PDB entry 9ENG | X-ray diffraction, 2.20 A resolution | chain A

[Chain A]
Protein: UDP-2,3-diacylglucosamine hydrolase
Source organism: Klebsiella pneumoniae
UniProt: A6T5R0 (LPXH_KLEP7); residue numbers follow UniProt; this construct covers 1-240
Sequence (246 residues; row label = number of the first residue in the row):
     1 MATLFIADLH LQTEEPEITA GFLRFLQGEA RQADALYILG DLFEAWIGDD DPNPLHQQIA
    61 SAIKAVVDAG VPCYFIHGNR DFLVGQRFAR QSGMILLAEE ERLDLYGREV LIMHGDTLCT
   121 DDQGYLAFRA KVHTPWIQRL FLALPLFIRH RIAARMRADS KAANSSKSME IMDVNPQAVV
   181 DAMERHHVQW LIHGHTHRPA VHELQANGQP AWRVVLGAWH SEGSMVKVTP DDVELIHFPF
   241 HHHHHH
Not modelled in the structure: 1, 158-169, 241-246
Construct notes: conflict Glu17 (Ala in A6T5R0); expression tag (241-246)
Curated features (UniProtKB/Swiss-Prot):
  - binding site (Mn(2+)): Asp8, His10, Asp41, Asn79, His114, His195, His197
  - binding site (substrate): Asn79, Arg80, Asp122, Ser160, Asn164, Lys167, His195

[In short]
From UniProt: 7 Mn2+-binding residues and 7 substrate-binding residues.
Chain A is UDP-2,3-diacylglucosamine hydrolase (Klebsiella pneumoniae); the structure, Structure of
K.pneumoniae LpxH in complex with EBL-3218, was determined by X-ray diffraction, deposited together with 8S7F.
